PDB entry 8RNB | electron microscopy, 3.31 A resolution | chains D and E of the 5 polymer chains in the assembly

[Chain D]
Molecule: Polymerase acidic protein
From: Influenza B virus (B/Memphis/13/2003)
Notes: EC 3.1.-.-
Reference sequence: Q5V8Z9 (Q5V8Z9_9INFB); numbering as in UniProt (aligned over 1-726)
Amino-acid sequence (726 residues; numbered 1 to 726; the number before each row is that of its first residue):
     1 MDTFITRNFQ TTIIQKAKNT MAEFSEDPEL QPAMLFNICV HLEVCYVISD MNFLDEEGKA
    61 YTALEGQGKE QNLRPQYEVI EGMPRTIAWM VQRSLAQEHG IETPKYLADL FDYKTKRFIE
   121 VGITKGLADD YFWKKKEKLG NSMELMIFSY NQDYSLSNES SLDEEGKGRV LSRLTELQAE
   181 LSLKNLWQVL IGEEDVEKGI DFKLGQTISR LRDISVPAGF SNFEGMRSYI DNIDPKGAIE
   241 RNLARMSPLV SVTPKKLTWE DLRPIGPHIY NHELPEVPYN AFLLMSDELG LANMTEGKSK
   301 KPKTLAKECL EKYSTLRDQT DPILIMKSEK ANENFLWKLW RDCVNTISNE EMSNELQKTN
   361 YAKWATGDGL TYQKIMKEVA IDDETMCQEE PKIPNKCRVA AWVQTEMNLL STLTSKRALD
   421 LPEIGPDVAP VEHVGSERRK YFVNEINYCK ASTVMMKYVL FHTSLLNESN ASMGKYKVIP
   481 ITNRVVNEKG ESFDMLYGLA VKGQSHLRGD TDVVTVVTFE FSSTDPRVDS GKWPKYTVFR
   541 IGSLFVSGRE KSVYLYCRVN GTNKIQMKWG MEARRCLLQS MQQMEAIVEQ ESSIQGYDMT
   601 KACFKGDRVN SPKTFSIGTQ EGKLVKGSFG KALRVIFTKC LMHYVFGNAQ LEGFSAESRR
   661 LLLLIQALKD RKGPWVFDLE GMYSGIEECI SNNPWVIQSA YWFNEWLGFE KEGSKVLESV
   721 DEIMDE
Disordered / not traced: 62-74, 717-726
Reported in the primary citation:
  - mutagenesis - K631A/R634A: decreased catalytic activity
  - mutagenesis - K631A/R634A: decreased binding to Acidic leucine-rich nuclear phosphoprotein 32 family member A

[Chain E]
Molecule: RNA-directed RNA polymerase catalytic subunit
From: Influenza B virus (B/Memphis/13/2003)
Notes: EC 2.7.7.48
Reference sequence: Q5V8Y6 (Q5V8Y6_9INFB); residues 1-752 here = UniProt positions 1-752
Amino-acid sequence (752 residues; numbered 1 to 752; the number before each row is that of its first residue):
     1 MNINPYFLFI DVPIQAAIST TFPYTGVPPY SHGTGTGYTI DTVIRTHEYS NKGKQYISDV
    61 TGCTMVDPTN GPLPEDNEPS AYAQLDCVLE ALDRMDEEHP GLFQAASQNA METLMVTTVD
   121 KLTQGRQTFD WTVCRNQPAA TALNTTITSF RLNDLNGADK GGLIPFCQDI IDSLDRPEMT
   181 FFSVKNIKKK LPAKNRKGFL IKRIPMKVKD KITKVEYIKR ALSLNTMTKD AERGKLKRRA
   241 IATAGIQIRG FVLVVENLAK NICENLEQSG LPVGGNEKKA KLSNAVAKML SNCPPGGISM
   301 TVTGDNTKWN ECLNPRIFLA MTERITRDSP IWFRDFCSIA PVLFSNKIAR LGKGFMITSK
   361 TKRLKAQIPC PDLFSIPLER YNEETRAKLK KLKPFFNEEG TASLSPGMMM GMFNMLSTVL
   421 GVAALGIKNI GNKEYLWDGL QSSDDFALFV NAKDEETCME GINDFYRTCK LLGINMSKKK
   481 SYCNETGMFE FTSMFYRDGF VSNFAMELPS FGVAGVNESA DMAIGMTIIK NNMINNGMGP
   541 ATAQTAIQLF IADYRYTYKC HRGDSKVEGK RMKIIKELWE NTKGRDGLLV ADGGPNIYNL
   601 RNLHIPEIVL KYNLMDPEYK GRLLHPQNPF VGHLSIEGIK EADITPAHGP VKKMDYDAVS
   661 GTHSWRTKRN RSILNTDQRN MILEEQCYAK CCNLFEACFN SASYRKPVGQ HSMLEAMAHR
   721 LRMDARLDYE SGRMSKDDFE KAMAHLGEIG YI
Disordered / not traced: 228-238, 634-654

[How chain D and chain E interact]
Residue-residue contacts (318):
  Glu-23(D) with Asn-109(E)
  Phe-24(D) with Glu-112(E); Thr-113(E), hydrogen bond (backbone-side chain)
  Ser-25(D) with Lys-260(E), hydrogen bond
  Glu-26(D) with Val-116(E)
  Arg-85(D) with Ala-105(E); Gln-108(E); Asn-109(E); Glu-112(E), salt bridge
  Thr-86(D) with Gly-101(E); Ala-105(E)
  Trp-89(D) with Gln-104(E); Ala-105(E); Gln-108(E), hydrogen bond
  Arg-93(D) with Gln-104(E); Asp-328(E), salt bridge
  Lys-105(D) with Ser-329(E); Pro-330(E)
  Tyr-106(D) with Met-111(E); Pro-330(E); Trp-332(E), hydrogen bond
  Leu-107(D) with Gln-108(E)
  Val-196(D) with Met-115(E)
  Gly-199(D) with Trp-332(E)
  Ile-200(D) with Trp-332(E)
  Phe-202(D) with Gln-168(E); Ile-171(E), hydrophobic; Trp-332(E), hydrophobic; Phe-336(E), hydrophobic
  Lys-203(D) with Gln-168(E), hydrogen bond (backbone-side chain); Ile-171(E)
  Leu-204(D) with Ile-171(E), hydrophobic; Ile-339(E), hydrophobic
  Gly-205(D) with Asp-175(E)
  Gln-206(D) with Asp-175(E), hydrogen bond (backbone-side chain)
  Thr-207(D) with Leu-174(E), hydrogen bond (side chain-backbone); Asp-175(E), hydrogen bond; Ile-218(E)
  Ile-208(D) with Ile-339(E), hydrophobic; Val-342(E), hydrophobic
  Arg-210(D) with Asp-59(E), salt bridge; Val-60(E)
  Leu-211(D) with Val-60(E), hydrophobic; Asn-346(E)
  Arg-212(D) with Asp-335(E), salt bridge; Ser-338(E), hydrogen bond; Val-342(E)
  Ile-214(D) with Tyr-56(E), hydrogen bond (backbone-side chain); Ser-58(E); Asp-59(E); Arg-316(E), hydrogen bond (backbone-side chain)
  Ser-215(D) with Arg-316(E); Leu-319(E); Val-342(E); Ser-345(E)
  Val-216(D) with Asp-67(E); Arg-316(E), hydrogen bond (backbone-side chain)
  Pro-217(D) with Asp-67(E); Thr-69(E); Asn-70(E)
  Ala-218(D) with Lys-54(E); Asp-67(E), hydrogen bond (backbone-side chain); Thr-69(E); Asn-70(E), hydrogen bond (backbone-side chain)
  Phe-220(D) with Leu-85(E), hydrophobic
  Phe-223(D) with Leu-319(E), hydrophobic; Glu-323(E)
  Met-226(D) with Ala-320(E), hydrophobic
  Arg-227(D) with Glu-323(E), salt bridge; Arg-334(E); Asp-335(E), salt bridge
  Tyr-229(D) with Leu-85(E), hydrophobic; Asp-86(E), hydrogen bond; Leu-89(E), hydrophobic
  Ile-230(D) with Leu-89(E), hydrophobic; Glu-323(E); Arg-324(E); Arg-327(E), hydrogen bond (backbone-side chain)
  Asp-231(D) with Arg-327(E), hydrogen bond (backbone-side chain); Arg-334(E), salt bridge
  Pro-235(D) with Asp-86(E); Leu-89(E), hydrophobic; Glu-90(E)
  Lys-236(D) with Glu-90(E)
  Gly-237(D) with Glu-90(E), hydrogen bond (backbone-side chain)
  Ala-238(D) with Asp-86(E); Glu-90(E), hydrogen bond (backbone-side chain)
  Ile-239(D) with Glu-90(E), hydrogen bond (backbone-side chain); Ile-427(E), hydrophobic; Ile-430(E), hydrophobic
  Glu-240(D) with Gly-431(E)
  Asn-242(D) with Leu-73(E); Gln-84(E); Cys-87(E), hydrogen bond; Leu-471(E)
  Leu-243(D) with Ile-430(E), hydrophobic; Arg-467(E), hydrogen bond (backbone-side chain); Thr-468(E); Leu-471(E), hydrophobic
  Arg-245(D) with Leu-73(E)
  Met-246(D) with Pro-74(E), hydrophobic; Arg-467(E), hydrogen bond (backbone-side chain); Lys-470(E)
  Ser-247(D) with Arg-467(E), hydrogen bond (backbone-side chain)
  Leu-249(D) with Glu-75(E); Asn-77(E)
  Val-250(D) with Pro-74(E); Asn-77(E); Tyr-466(E), hydrophobic; Arg-467(E), hydrogen bond (backbone-side chain)
  Ser-251(D) with Asn-77(E), hydrogen bond (backbone-side chain); Asn-463(E), hydrogen bond; Lys-478(E), hydrogen bond (backbone-side chain)
  Val-252(D) with Asn-463(E), hydrogen bond (backbone-side chain); Tyr-466(E), hydrophobic; Lys-478(E)
  Thr-253(D) with Lys-478(E)
  Lys-256(D) with Glu-455(E), salt bridge
  Lys-298(D) with Glu-568(E), salt bridge
  Tyr-372(D) with Ser-359(E); Lys-360(E); Arg-363(E); Leu-364(E); Lys-365(E), hydrogen bond (backbone-side chain)
  Gln-373(D) with Arg-363(E); Leu-364(E); Lys-365(E), hydrogen bond (backbone-backbone)
  Lys-374(D) with Lys-365(E)
  Ile-375(D) with Leu-364(E), hydrophobic; Lys-365(E), hydrogen bond (backbone-backbone); Ala-366(E)
  Lys-377(D) with Gln-367(E); Pro-369(E); Asp-372(E), salt bridge
  Ala-380(D) with Ala-366(E), hydrophobic; Arg-380(E), hydrogen bond (backbone-side chain)
  Ile-381(D) with Ile-368(E), hydrophobic; Ser-375(E); Ile-376(E), hydrophobic; Arg-380(E), hydrogen bond (backbone-side chain)
  Asp-383(D) with Arg-380(E), hydrogen bond (backbone-side chain)
  Thr-385(D) with Ser-359(E)
  Met-386(D) with Ile-357(E); Thr-358(E); Leu-364(E), hydrophobic; Lys-365(E); Arg-380(E), hydrogen bond (backbone-side chain)
  Cys-387(D) with Ile-357(E); Thr-358(E), hydrogen bond (backbone-backbone); Arg-380(E)
  Gln-388(D) with Met-356(E); Ile-357(E); Arg-380(E), hydrogen bond (backbone-backbone); Tyr-381(E); Asn-382(E), hydrogen bond; Thr-385(E), hydrogen bond
  Glu-389(D) with Thr-358(E); Lys-360(E); Asn-382(E), hydrogen bond (backbone-side chain)
  Glu-390(D) with Asn-382(E); Glu-383(E), hydrogen bond (side chain-backbone)
  Pro-391(D) with Asn-382(E)
  Gln-404(D) with Asn-2(E); Ile-3(E), hydrogen bond (side chain-backbone)
  Met-407(D) with Ile-3(E)
  Asn-408(D) with Met-1(E); Asn-2(E); Ile-3(E)
  Ser-411(D) with Ile-3(E)
  Leu-421(D) with Gln-548(E); Leu-549(E), hydrophobic
  Pro-422(D) with Gln-548(E), hydrogen bond (backbone-side chain); Ile-551(E), hydrophobic; Ala-552(E); Arg-555(E)
  Glu-423(D) with Ile-551(E); Arg-555(E), salt bridge; Arg-562(E), salt bridge; Pro-595(E); Asn-596(E), hydrogen bond (backbone-side chain)
  Ile-424(D) with Gln-544(E); Gln-548(E); Asn-596(E); Tyr-598(E)
  Gly-425(D) with Asn-596(E); Ile-597(E); Tyr-598(E), hydrogen bond (backbone-backbone); Asn-599(E), hydrogen bond (backbone-side chain)
  Pro-426(D) with Asn-599(E), hydrogen bond (backbone-side chain); Arg-601(E), hydrogen bond (backbone-side chain)
  Asp-427(D) with Asn-599(E), hydrogen bond
  Val-428(D) with Arg-601(E)
  Val-431(D) with Pro-540(E)
  Glu-432(D) with Gln-544(E), hydrogen bond (backbone-side chain); Asn-599(E); Leu-600(E); Arg-601(E), salt bridge
  Gly-435(D) with Pro-540(E); Ala-541(E); Gln-544(E)
  Ser-436(D) with Gln-544(E), hydrogen bond
  Arg-438(D) with Pro-540(E); Ala-541(E)
  Arg-439(D) with Ala-541(E); Gln-544(E), hydrogen bond; Thr-545(E); Gln-548(E)
  Asn-467(D) with Tyr-556(E)
  Ile-565(D) with Pro-29(E), hydrophobic
  Trp-569(D) with Tyr-24(E), hydrophobic
  Met-571(D) with Phe-511(E), hydrophobic
  Glu-572(D) with Ser-510(E); Phe-511(E), hydrogen bond (side chain-backbone)
  Arg-574(D) with Phe-511(E); Leu-549(E)
  Arg-575(D) with Glu-507(E), salt bridge; Leu-508(E); Pro-509(E)
  Leu-578(D) with Leu-508(E), hydrophobic; Thr-542(E); Thr-545(E); Ala-546(E)
  Gln-579(D) with Thr-20(E), hydrogen bond (side chain-backbone); Thr-21(E), hydrogen bond (side chain-backbone); Pro-23(E)
  Met-581(D) with Thr-542(E); Thr-545(E)
  Gln-582(D) with Thr-20(E); Met-506(E); Met-538(E); Gly-539(E); Thr-542(E)
  Gln-583(D) with Ala-17(E); Ser-19(E); Thr-20(E), hydrogen bond (side chain-backbone)
  Glu-585(D) with Gly-539(E); Pro-540(E); Ala-541(E), hydrogen bond (side chain-backbone); Thr-542(E), hydrogen bond
  Ala-586(D) with Ser-19(E); Phe-500(E)
  Gln-590(D) with Pro-13(E); Phe-500(E)
  Thr-614(D) with Asp-11(E)
  Phe-615(D) with Leu-8(E), hydrophobic; Asp-11(E); Val-12(E), hydrophobic
  Ser-616(D) with Phe-7(E); Leu-8(E); Asp-11(E), hydrogen bond
  Ile-617(D) with Met-1(E), hydrophobic; Asn-4(E), hydrogen bond (backbone-backbone); Phe-7(E)
  Gly-618(D) with Asn-2(E); Asn-4(E); Phe-7(E)
  Thr-619(D) with Met-1(E); Asn-2(E), hydrogen bond (backbone-backbone); Phe-7(E)
  Leu-624(D) with Phe-7(E), hydrophobic
  Val-625(D) with Met-1(E), hydrophobic
  Lys-631(D) with Met-1(E)
  Val-635(D) with Ile-3(E), hydrophobic
  Lys-639(D) with Pro-5(E)
  His-643(D) with Phe-22(E)
  Gly-647(D) with Tyr-30(E)
  Asn-648(D) with Tyr-30(E)
  Ala-649(D) with Tyr-30(E)
  Glu-652(D) with Phe-22(E); Arg-239(E), salt bridge
  Phe-654(D) with Tyr-6(E)
  Ser-655(D) with Phe-22(E)
  Glu-657(D) with Lys-480(E), salt bridge
  Arg-659(D) with Glu-490(E), salt bridge; Phe-495(E)
  Arg-660(D) with Asp-305(E), salt bridge; Lys-480(E), hydrogen bond (side chain-backbone)
  Leu-662(D) with Phe-9(E), hydrophobic; Ile-14(E)
  Leu-663(D) with Gln-15(E); Tyr-482(E); Glu-490(E); Phe-495(E), hydrophobic
  Leu-664(D) with Tyr-482(E), hydrophobic
  Gln-666(D) with Ile-14(E), hydrogen bond (side chain-backbone); Gln-15(E); Arg-497(E)
  Lys-669(D) with Phe-9(E), hydrogen bond (side chain-backbone)
  Asp-670(D) with Met-488(E); Arg-497(E), salt bridge
  Lys-672(D) with Glu-485(E), hydrogen bond (backbone-backbone); Thr-486(E); Asp-498(E), salt bridge
  Gly-673(D) with Met-300(E)
  Pro-674(D) with Cys-483(E)
  Trp-675(D) with Glu-455(E); Met-459(E), hydrophobic; Tyr-482(E); Cys-483(E), hydrogen bond (backbone-backbone)
  Phe-677(D) with Met-476(E), hydrophobic; Cys-483(E), hydrophobic
  Asp-678(D) with Lys-478(E), hydrogen bond (backbone-backbone); Lys-479(E)
  Gly-681(D) with Lys-479(E)
  Met-682(D) with Lys-479(E)
  Ser-699(D) with Tyr-6(E)
  Trp-702(D) with Ile-3(E); Asn-4(E); Pro-5(E); Tyr-6(E), hydrophobic
  Phe-703(D) with Tyr-6(E), hydrophobic
  Glu-705(D) with Asn-4(E), hydrogen bond
  Trp-706(D) with Tyr-6(E); Phe-7(E), hydrophobic; Phe-9(E), hydrophobic; Ile-10(E); Ile-14(E), hydrophobic
  Phe-709(D) with Phe-7(E), hydrophobic
Other interface residues (no listed pair), chain D (166 interface residues in all): Met-90, Glu-197, Asp-201, Asn-232, Asp-234, Pro-248, Pro-254, Glu-384, Leu-577, Ile-587, Glu-589, Ser-593, Lys-613, Gln-620, Lys-626, Ala-632, Ile-636, Tyr-644, Ala-656, Ser-658, Ile-665, Ala-667, Glu-710
Other interface residues (no listed pair), chain E (176 interface residues in all): Ala-16, Ile-18, Ser-31, His-32, Asp-76, Ala-91, Asp-93, Pro-100, Ile-164, Cys-167, Lys-214, Phe-251, Asn-261, Val-302, Ile-331, Phe-355, Ile-462, Ser-481, Asn-484, Gly-487, Phe-504, Gly-537, Ile-547

[Overview]
166 residues of chain D face 176 of chain E across their interface; the contacts include 69 hydrogen bonds and
20 salt bridges. Among the polar pairs are Arg-85(D)/Glu-112(E), Arg-93(D)/Asp-328(E) and
Arg-210(D)/Asp-59(E). From the paper: K631A/R634A of chain D reduce catalytic activity; K631A/R634A of chain D
reduce binding to Acidic leucine-rich nuclear phosphoprotein 32 family member A.
Chain D is Polymerase acidic protein and chain E is RNA-directed RNA polymerase catalytic subunit, both from
Influenza B virus (B/Memphis/13/2003); the structure, Influenza B polymerase, encapsidase plus 627(R) / human
ANP32A (from "Influenza B polymerase apo-trimer" | Local ..., was determined by electron microscopy together
with 8RN1, 8RN2, 8RN3, 8RN4, 8RN5, 8RN6 and 5 further entries from the same study.
